8OW0 - chains E and e of the 25 polymer chains in the assembly; structure by electron microscopy, 3.40 A resolution.

== Chain E ==
Molecule: C0n3 DNA
Sequence (153 nucleotides; numbered 3 to 155; the number before each row is that of its first residue):
     3 TTCAATGAAATATATATTTCTTACTATTTCTTTTTTAACTTTCGGAAATC
    53 AAATACACTAATATTAAAACGCGGGGGACAGCGCGTACGTGCGTTTAAGC
   103 GGTGCTAGAGCTGTCTACGACCAATTGAGCGGCCTCGGCACCATGTGACT
   153 TAT
Unresolved in the structure: 3-35

== Chain e ==
Molecule: Histone H3-like centromeric protein CSE4
Source organism: Saccharomyces cerevisiae
Reference sequence: P36012 (CENPA_YEAST); numbering as in UniProt (aligned over 1-229)
Amino-acid sequence (229 residues; row label = number of the first residue in the row):
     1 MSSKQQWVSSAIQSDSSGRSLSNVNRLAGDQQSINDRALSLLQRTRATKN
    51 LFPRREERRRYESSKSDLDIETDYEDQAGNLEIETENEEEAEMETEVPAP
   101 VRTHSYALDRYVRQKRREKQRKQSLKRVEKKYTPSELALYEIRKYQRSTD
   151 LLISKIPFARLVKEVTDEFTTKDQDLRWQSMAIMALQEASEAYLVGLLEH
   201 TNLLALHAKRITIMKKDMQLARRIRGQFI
Unresolved in the structure: 1-132
UniProt features mapped onto this chain:
  - motif: Lys115 to Tyr132 (Nuclear localization signal)
  - mutagenesis: Leu176 (L176S: In CSE4-102; impairs nuclear division by disrupting the core centromere structure; when associated with T-218), Leu194 (L194Q: In CSE4-111; impairs nuclear division by disrupting the core centromere structure), Leu197 (L197S: In CSE4-110; impairs nuclear division by disrupting the core centromere structure), Met218 (M218T: In CSE4-102; impairs nuclear division by disrupting the core centromere structure; when associated with S-176)
Reported in the primary citation:
  - mutagenesis - R37A (15-fold): decreased binding to CENP-QU

== Chain E / chain e interface ==
Contacting residue pairs (13; chain E residue first):
  DC58(E) - Arg177(e)  base contact
  DA59(E) - Arg177(e)  hydrogen bond to the sugar
  DA59(E) - Trp178(e)  sugar contact
  DA59(E) - Gln179(e)  phosphate contact
  DA59(E) - Ser180(e)  phosphate contact
  DC60(E) - Lys163(e)  salt bridge to the phosphate
  DC60(E) - Arg177(e)  phosphate contact
  DC60(E) - Trp178(e)  hydrogen bond to the phosphate
  DG79(E) - Ile211(e)  phosphate contact
  DA80(E) - Lys209(e)  phosphate contact
  DA80(E) - Arg210(e)  hydrogen bond to the phosphate
  DA80(E) - Ile211(e)  hydrogen bond to the phosphate
  DC81(E) - Arg210(e)  salt bridge to the phosphate
Interface residues without a listed pair, chain e (9 interface residues in all): Ala208

== Overview ==
Chain E and chain e form an interface of 6 and 9 residues respectively; the contacts include 4 hydrogen bonds
and 2 salt bridges. Polar pairs include DA59(E)-Arg177(e), DC60(E)-Trp178(e) and DA80(E)-Arg210(e). From
UniProt: 4 mutagenesis sites on chain e. The paper reports that R37A of chain e reduces binding to CENP-QU.
Here chain E is C0n3 DNA and chain e is Histone H3-like centromeric protein CSE4 (Saccharomyces cerevisiae).
Entry 8OW0 (Cryo-EM structure of CBF1-CCAN bound topologically to a centromeric CENP-A nucleosome) was
determined by electron microscopy together with 8OVW, 8OVX and 8OW1 from the same study.
